7B2M - chains A and B of the 4 polymer chains in the assembly; structure by electron microscopy, 3.39 A resolution.

== Chain A ==
Name: Complement C4 beta chain
Source organism: Homo sapiens
Reference sequence: P0C0L4 (CO4A_HUMAN); numbering as in UniProt (aligned over 20-675)
Sequence (656 residues; numbered 20 to 675; the number before each row is that of its first residue):
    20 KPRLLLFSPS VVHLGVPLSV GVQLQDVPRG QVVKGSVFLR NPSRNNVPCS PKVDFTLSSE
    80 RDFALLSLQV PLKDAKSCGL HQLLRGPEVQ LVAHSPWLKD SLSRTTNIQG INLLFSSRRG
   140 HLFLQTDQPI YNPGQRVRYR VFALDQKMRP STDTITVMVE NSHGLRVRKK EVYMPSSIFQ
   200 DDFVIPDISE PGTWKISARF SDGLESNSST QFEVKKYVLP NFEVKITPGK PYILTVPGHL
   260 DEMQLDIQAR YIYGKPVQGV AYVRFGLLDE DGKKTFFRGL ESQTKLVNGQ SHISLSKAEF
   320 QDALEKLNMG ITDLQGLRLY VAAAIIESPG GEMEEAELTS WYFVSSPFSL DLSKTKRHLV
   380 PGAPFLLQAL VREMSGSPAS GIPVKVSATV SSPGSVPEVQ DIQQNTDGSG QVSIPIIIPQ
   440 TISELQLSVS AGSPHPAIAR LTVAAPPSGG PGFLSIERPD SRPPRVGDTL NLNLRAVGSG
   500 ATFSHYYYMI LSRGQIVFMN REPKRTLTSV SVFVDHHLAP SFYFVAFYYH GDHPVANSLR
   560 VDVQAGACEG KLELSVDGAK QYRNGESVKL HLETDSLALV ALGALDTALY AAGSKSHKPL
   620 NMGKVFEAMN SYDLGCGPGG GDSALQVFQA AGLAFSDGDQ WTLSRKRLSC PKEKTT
Not modelled in the structure: 670-675
Curated features (UniProtKB/Swiss-Prot):
  - glycosylation: Asn226 (N-linked (GlcNAc...) asparagine)
  - natural variant: Ser347 (S347Y: In allotype C4A3a, allotype C4A6), Val418 (V418A: In allotype C4A4), Arg477 (R477W: In allotype C4A6)
Disulfides: Cys68-Cys97, Cys635-Cys669
Covalently attached groups: N-acetylglucosamine (NAG) linked to Asn226

== Chain B ==
Name: Complement C4 alpha chain
Source organism: Homo sapiens
Reference sequence: P0C0L4 (CO4A_HUMAN); residues 680-1446 here = UniProt positions 680-1446
Sequence (767 residues; numbered 680 to 1446; the number before each row is that of its first residue):
   680 NVNFQKAINE KLGQYASPTA KRCCQDGVTR LPMMRSCEQR AARVQQPDCR EPFLSCCQFA
   740 ESLRKKSRDK GQAGLQRALE ILQEEDLIDE DDIPVRSFFP ENWLWRVETV DRFQILTLWL
   800 PDSLTTWEIH GLSLSKTKGL CVATPVQLRV FREFHLHLRL PMSVRRFEQL ELRPVLYNYL
   860 DKNLTVSVHV SPVEGLCLAG GGGLAQQVLV PAGSARPVAF SVVPTAAAAV SLKVVARGSF
   920 EFPVGDAVSK VLQIEKEGAI HREELVYELN PLDHRGRTLE IPGNSDPNMI PDGDFNSYVR
   980 VTASDPLDTL GSEGALSPGG VASLLRLPRG CGEQTMIYLA PTLAASRYLD KTEQWSTLPP
  1040 ETKDHAVDLI QKGYMRIQQF RKADGSYAAW LSRDSSTWLT AFVLKVLSLA QEQVGGSPEK
  1100 LQETSNWLLS QQQADGSFQD PCPVLDRSMQ GGLVGNDETV ALTAFVTIAL HHGLAVFQDE
  1160 GAEPLKQRVE ASISKANSFL GEKASAGLLG AHAAAITAYA LSLTKAPVDL LGVAHNNLMA
  1220 MAQETGDNLY WGSVTGSQSN AVSPTPAPRN PSDPMPQAPA LWIETTAYAL LHLLLHEGKA
  1280 EMADQASAWL TRQGSFQGGF RSTQDTVIAL DALSAYWIAS HTTEERGLNV TLSSTGRNGF
  1340 KSHALQLNNR QIRGLEEELQ FSLGSKINVK VGGNSKGTLK VLRTYNVLDM KNTTCQDLQI
  1400 EVTVKGHVEY TMEANEDYED YEYDELPAKD DPDAPLQPVT PLQLFEG
Not modelled in the structure: 680-758, 951-953, 986-993, 1231-1255, 1349-1353, 1414-1446
Differences from the reference sequence: variant Ser1201 (Thr in P0C0L4)
Curated features (UniProtKB/Swiss-Prot):
  - site: Arg756, Ala757 (Cleavage)
  - modified residue: Ser918 (Phosphoserine), Tyr1417 (Sulfotyrosine), Tyr1420 (Sulfotyrosine), Tyr1422 (Sulfotyrosine)
  - glycosylation: Asn862 (N-linked (GlcNAc...) asparagine), Thr1244 (O-linked (GalNAc...) threonine), Asn1328 (N-linked (GlcNAc...) (complex) asparagine), Asn1391 (N-linked (GlcNAc...) asparagine)
  - cross-link: Cys1010 to Gln1013 (Isoglutamyl cysteine thioester (Cys-Gln))
  - natural variant: Pro726 (P726L: In allotype C4A3a), Asp1073 (D1073G: In allotype C4A1, allotype C4A2), Asn1176 (N1176S: In allotype C4A1), Ser1201 (T1201S: In allotype C4A4; this construct carries the variant), Val1207 (V1207A: In allotype C4A1, allotype C4A13), Leu1210 (L1210R: In allotype C4A1, allotype C4A13), Ser1286 (S1286A: In allotype C4A1, allotype C4A3a, allotype C4A6)
Covalently attached groups: N-acetylglucosamine (NAG) linked to Asn862, Asn1328, Asn1391

== Interface between chain A and chain B ==
Cross-chain cystine bridges: Cys567(A)-Cys820(B)
Pairs across the interface - 225 pairs, chain A then chain B:
  Arg59(A) with Pro1039(B), hydrogen bond (side chain-backbone); Lys1042(B); Asp1043(B), salt bridge
  Pro61(A) with Asp1029(B); Trp1034(B), hydrophobic; Lys1042(B)
  Ser62(A) with Asp1029(B); Glu1032(B)
  Arg63(A) with Asp1029(B)
  Asn64(A) with Glu1091(B); Gln1092(B)
  Asn65(A) with Lys1042(B); Asp1043(B), hydrogen bond; Val1046(B)
  Leu102(A) with Glu1032(B)
  Leu103(A) with Glu1032(B), hydrogen bond (backbone-side chain); Trp1316(B), hydrophobic; Ile1317(B), hydrophobic; His1320(B)
  Arg104(A) with Ala994(B); Thr1031(B), hydrogen bond (side chain-backbone); Glu1032(B), hydrogen bond (backbone-side chain); Gln1033(B); Trp1316(B)
  Glu107(A) with Ser1035(B), hydrogen bond
  Gln109(A) with Trp1034(B), hydrogen bond (side chain-backbone); Pro1039(B)
  Val111(A) with Pro1039(B), hydrophobic
  Thr125(A) with Glu1040(B); Asp1043(B)
  Ile127(A) with Glu1040(B); Asp1043(B)
  Gln128(A) with Glu1040(B)
  Gly129(A) with Pro1039(B); Glu1040(B)
  Ile130(A) with Pro1039(B)
  Asn131(A) with Ser1035(B), hydrogen bond (side chain-backbone); Leu1037(B), hydrogen bond (side chain-backbone); Pro1039(B)
  Phe142(A) with Leu819(B), hydrophobic
  Gln144(A) with His809(B); Leu811(B)
  Thr145(A) with Trp784(B)
  Asp146(A) with Asn781(B), hydrogen bond; Trp784(B)
  Gln147(A) with Glu780(B), hydrogen bond; Asn781(B)
  Asn151(A) with Met841(B)
  Gln154(A) with Glu780(B)
  Arg157(A) with Asn781(B); Trp784(B)
  Arg159(A) with Trp784(B); Arg785(B)
  Phe161(A) with Leu811(B), hydrophobic
  Leu163(A) with Leu813(B), hydrophobic
  Met167(A) with Gly818(B); Leu819(B)
  Arg168(A) with Lys815(B); Thr816(B), hydrogen bond (side chain-backbone); Lys817(B), hydrogen bond (side chain-backbone); Gly818(B)
  Pro169(A) with Ser814(B); Lys815(B)
  Asn180(A) with Glu1357(B), hydrogen bond
  His182(A) with Arg979(B), hydrogen bond
  Gly183(A) with Glu1355(B)
  Leu184(A) with Arg979(B); Glu1355(B); Glu1357(B)
  Arg185(A) with Glu1355(B), hydrogen bond (backbone-backbone); Glu1356(B), salt bridge; Glu1357(B), hydrogen bond (backbone-backbone)
  Val186(A) with Glu1357(B)
  Ser196(A) with Leu813(B)
  Ile197(A) with Val786(B), hydrophobic; Leu813(B), hydrophobic
  Gln199(A) with Val786(B)
  Pro205(A) with Tyr977(B)
  Ile207(A) with Arg941(B); Tyr977(B), hydrophobic; Thr1383(B)
  Tyr236(A) with Glu780(B), hydrogen bond; Met841(B)
  Val237(A) with Arg838(B); Leu839(B)
  Leu238(A) with Arg838(B)
  Asn240(A) with His836(B), hydrogen bond; Tyr856(B)
  Tyr270(A) with Tyr856(B), hydrogen bond; Tyr858(B)
  Ile271(A) with Thr804(B); Thr805(B)
  Tyr272(A) with Leu803(B); Thr805(B); Arg828(B), hydrogen bond (backbone-side chain); Phe830(B), hydrophobic; His834(B); Tyr858(B), hydrogen bond
  Lys274(A) with Tyr858(B)
  Glu346(A) with Tyr856(B), hydrogen bond
  Pro348(A) with Ala894(B); Pro896(B)
  Gly349(A) with Arg852(B); Val854(B)
  Glu351(A) with His836(B), salt bridge; Arg838(B), salt bridge
  Cys567(A) with Leu819(B); Cys820(B), disulfide; Val821(B)
  Glu568(A) with Lys817(B)
  Gly569(A) with Lys817(B); Cys820(B)
  Lys570(A) with Cys820(B), hydrogen bond (backbone-side chain)
  Leu571(A) with Gly810(B); Leu811(B); Ser812(B); Cys820(B), hydrogen bond (backbone-side chain); Ala822(B)
  Leu573(A) with His809(B); Gly810(B); Ala822(B), hydrophobic; Thr823(B); Val825(B)
  Ser574(A) with Val825(B)
  Val575(A) with Val825(B), hydrophobic
  Gln580(A) with Phe830(B)
  Tyr581(A) with Leu799(B), hydrophobic; Leu827(B), hydrophobic; Arg828(B); Val829(B); Phe830(B), hydrogen bond (backbone-backbone)
  Arg582(A) with Leu799(B); Val829(B); Glu832(B), salt bridge
  Asn583(A) with Arg775(B); Asp801(B); Leu803(B); Val829(B); Arg831(B)
  Gly584(A) with Trp798(B); Leu799(B), hydrogen bond (backbone-backbone); Asp801(B)
  Glu585(A) with Leu797(B); Leu799(B), hydrogen bond (backbone-backbone)
  Ser586(A) with Leu797(B); Trp798(B)
  Val587(A) with Thr796(B); Leu797(B), hydrogen bond (backbone-backbone)
  Leu589(A) with Gln793(B); Ile794(B); Leu795(B), hydrogen bond (backbone-backbone); Leu797(B), hydrophobic
  His590(A) with Gln793(B); Ile794(B)
  Leu591(A) with Glu787(B); Val789(B), hydrophobic; Phe792(B); Gln793(B), hydrogen bond (backbone-backbone); Leu795(B), hydrophobic
  Glu592(A) with Arg791(B); Phe792(B)
  Thr593(A) with Val789(B); Arg791(B), hydrogen bond (backbone-side chain); Ser812(B)
  Asp594(A) with Arg791(B), hydrogen bond (backbone-side chain); Lys817(B), salt bridge
  Ser595(A) with Val789(B); Arg791(B); Ser814(B); Thr816(B); Lys817(B)
  Leu596(A) with Val789(B); Asp790(B); Ser814(B)
  Ala597(A) with Glu787(B); Thr788(B); Val789(B), hydrogen bond (backbone-backbone); Ser812(B); Leu813(B); Ser814(B)
  Leu598(A) with Glu787(B); Thr788(B); Leu811(B); Leu813(B), hydrogen bond (backbone-backbone)
  Val599(A) with Arg785(B); Val786(B); Glu787(B), hydrogen bond (backbone-backbone); Val789(B), hydrophobic; Leu811(B)
  Ala600(A) with Arg785(B); His809(B); Gly810(B); Leu811(B), hydrogen bond (backbone-backbone)
  Leu601(A) with Leu783(B); Trp784(B); Arg785(B), hydrogen bond (backbone-backbone); Glu787(B); His809(B)
  Gly602(A) with Leu783(B), hydrogen bond (backbone-backbone); Glu807(B); Ile808(B); His809(B), hydrogen bond (backbone-side chain)
  Ala603(A) with Asn781(B); Trp782(B); Leu783(B), hydrogen bond (backbone-backbone); Glu807(B); Ile808(B), hydrophobic
  Leu604(A) with Thr805(B); Trp806(B); Glu807(B), hydrogen bond (backbone-backbone)
  Asp605(A) with Glu780(B), hydrogen bond (backbone-backbone); Thr804(B), hydrogen bond; Trp806(B)
  Thr606(A) with Thr805(B), hydrogen bond; Glu807(B); Gln826(B)
  Leu608(A) with Glu780(B)
  Tyr609(A) with Glu807(B)
  Leu619(A) with Leu811(B), hydrophobic; Val821(B)
  Met621(A) with Cys820(B); Val821(B)
  Val624(A) with Leu819(B), hydrophobic; Val821(B), hydrophobic
  Trp660(A) with Pro1038(B), hydrophobic
Other interface residues (no listed pair), chain A (106 interface residues in all): Gln101, Thr124, Tyr158, Met177, Gly273, Gln277, Lys588, Ala607, Asn620, Ser655, Leu662
Other interface residues (no listed pair), chain B (97 interface residues in all): Pro800, Gly892, Arg895, Thr1036, His1044, Asp1047, Thr1321, Leu1354, Leu1381

== In short ==
106 residues of chain A and 97 residues of chain B are in contact; the contacts include 1 disulfide bond, 45
hydrogen bonds and 6 salt bridges. Polar pairs include Arg59(A)-Asp1043(B), Arg185(A)-Glu1356(B) and
Glu351(A)-His836(B). Covalently linked N-acetylglucosamine: at Asn226(A).
Here chain A is Complement C4 beta chain and chain B is Complement C4 alpha chain, both from Homo sapiens.
Entry 7B2M (Cryo-EM structure of complement C4b in complex with nanobody E3) was determined by electron
microscopy together with 7B2P and 7B2Q from the same study.
